Entry 4TLL (X-ray diffraction, 3.59 A resolution); this record covers chains A and B of the 4 polymer chains in the assembly.

[Chain A]
Name: receptor subunit GluN1
Organism: Xenopus laevis
UniProtKB: C0KD18 (C0KD18_XENLA); aligned to UniProt positions 22-828 over residues 22-828 (the alignment contains insertions or deletions, so no single offset holds)
Sequence (823 residues; each row starts with the number of its first residue):
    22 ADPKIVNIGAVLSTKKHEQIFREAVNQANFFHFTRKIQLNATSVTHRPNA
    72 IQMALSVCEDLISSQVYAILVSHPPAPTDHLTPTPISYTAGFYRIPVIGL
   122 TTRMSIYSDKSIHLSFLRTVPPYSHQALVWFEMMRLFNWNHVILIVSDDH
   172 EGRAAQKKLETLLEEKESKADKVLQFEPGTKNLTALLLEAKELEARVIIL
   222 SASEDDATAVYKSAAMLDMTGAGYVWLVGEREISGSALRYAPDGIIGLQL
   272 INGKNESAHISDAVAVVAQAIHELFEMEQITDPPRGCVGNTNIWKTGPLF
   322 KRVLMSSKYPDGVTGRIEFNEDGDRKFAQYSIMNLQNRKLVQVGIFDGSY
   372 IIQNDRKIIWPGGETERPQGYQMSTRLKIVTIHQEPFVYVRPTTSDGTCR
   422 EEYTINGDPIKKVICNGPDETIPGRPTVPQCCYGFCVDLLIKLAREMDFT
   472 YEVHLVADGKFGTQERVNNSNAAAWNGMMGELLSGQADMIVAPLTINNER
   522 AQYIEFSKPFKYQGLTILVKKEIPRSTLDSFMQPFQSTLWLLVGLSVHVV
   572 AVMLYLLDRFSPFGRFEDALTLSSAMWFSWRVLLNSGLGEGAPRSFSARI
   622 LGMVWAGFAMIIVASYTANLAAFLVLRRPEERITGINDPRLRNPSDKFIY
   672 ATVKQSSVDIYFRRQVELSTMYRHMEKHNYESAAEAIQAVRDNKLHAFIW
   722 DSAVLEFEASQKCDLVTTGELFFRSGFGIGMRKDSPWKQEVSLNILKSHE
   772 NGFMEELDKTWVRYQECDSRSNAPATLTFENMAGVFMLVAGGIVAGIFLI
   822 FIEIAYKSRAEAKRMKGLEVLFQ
Disordered / not traced: 22, 582-592, 606-615, 790-810, 832-844
Construct notes: engineered mutation Ala22 (Cys in C0KD18), Phe51 (Lys in C0KD18), Phe52 (Arg in C0KD18), Gln300 (Asn in C0KD18), Gln350 (Asn in C0KD18), Asp368 (Asn in C0KD18), Asp440 (Asn in C0KD18), Asp469 (Asn in C0KD18), Ala493 (Lys in C0KD18), Ala494 (Lys in C0KD18), Ala495 (Glu in C0KD18), Arg602 (Gly610 in C0KD18), Leu609 (Ile617 in C0KD18), Arg648 (Asp656 in C0KD18), Glu761 (Asn769 in C0KD18); insertion (829-837); expression tag (838-844)
Cystine bridges: Cys79-Cys308, Cys420-Cys452, Cys436-Cys453, Cys734-Cys788
Covalently attached groups: N-acetylglucosamine (NAG) linked to Asn61, Asn203, Asn276
Ligand contacts:
  - 1-aminocyclopropanecarboxylic acid (1AC): Phe482, Pro514, Leu515, Thr516, Arg521, Ser677, Ser678, Trp721, Asp722, Phe748
  - QEM (4-[(1R,2S)-3-(4-benzylpiperidin-1-yl)-1-hydroxy-2-methylpropyl]phenol): Tyr109, Thr110, Phe113, Arg115, Lys131, Ser132, Ile133, His134, Leu135

[Chain B]
Name: receptor subunit GluN2B
Organism: Xenopus laevis
UniProtKB: A7XY94 (A7XY94_XENLA); aligned to UniProt positions 20-825 over residues 20-825 (the alignment contains insertions or deletions, so no single offset holds)
Sequence (824 residues; each row starts with the number of its first residue):
    20 SRAYAQKHPNMDIAVILVGTTEEVAIKDVHEKDDFHHLPVTPRVELVTMQ
    70 ESDPKSIITRICDLMSDKKVQGVVFGDDTDQEAIAQILDFISVQTLTPIL
   120 GIHGGSSMIMADKEEASMFFQFGPSIEQQASVMLNIMEEYDWYIFSIVTT
   170 YFPGYQDFENKVRSTIENSFVGWELEEVIHLDMSLDDIDSKIQNQLCKLQ
   220 SPVILLYCTKEEATYIFEVAHSVGLTGYGFTWIVPSLVAGDTDTVPDEFP
   270 TGLISVSYDEWDYDLPARVRDGIAIITTAASTMLSEHNSIPQSKSSCNNI
   320 QESRVYEAHMLKRYLINVTFEGRDLSFSEDGYQMHPKLVIILLNQERKWE
   370 RVGKYKDRSLKMWPVFDLYPNSEEHKDEHLSIVTLEEAPFVIVEDVDPLS
   420 GTCMRNTVPCRKQIRPENRTEEGGNYIKRCCKGFCIDILKKIAKTVKFTY
   470 DLYLVTNGKHGKKINGVWNGMIGEVVTKRAYMAVGSLTINEERSEVVDFS
   520 VPFIETGISVMVSRSNGTVSPSAFLEPFSADVWVMMFVMLLIVSAVAVFV
   570 FEYFSPVGYNGPSFTIGKAIWLLWGLVFNNSLPVQNPKGTTSKIMVSVWA
   620 FFAVIFLASYTANLAAFMIQRRYVDQVSGLSDKKFQRPNDFSPAFRFGTV
   670 PNGSTERNIRNNYLEMHSYMVKFNQRSVQDALLSLKSGKLDAFIYDAAVL
   720 NYMAGRDEGCKLVTIGSGKVFATTGYGIAIQKDSGWKRQVDLAILQLFGD
   770 GEMEELEALWLTGICHNEKNEVMSSQLDIDNMAGVFYMLAAAMALSLITF
   820 IMEHLFYKSRAEAKRMKGLEVLFQ
Disordered / not traced: 20-25, 386-397, 437-442, 536-538, 570-586, 600-609, 790-804, 827-843
Construct notes: engineered mutation Ser20 (Met in A7XY94), Arg21 (Gly in A7XY94), Ala22 (Cys in A7XY94), Glu64 (Ala in A7XY94), Gln69 (Asn in A7XY94), Cys216 (Lys in A7XY94), Asp343 (Asn in A7XY94), Val486 (Thr490 in A7XY94), Leu601 (Val615 in A7XY94), Arg640 (Glu654 in A7XY94), Arg641 (Glu655 in A7XY94); insertion (826-836); expression tag (837-843)
Cystine bridges: Cys81-Cys316, Cys422-Cys449, Cys429-Cys450, Cys729-Cys784
Covalently attached groups: N-acetylglucosamine (NAG) linked to Asn336
Ligand contacts: QEM (4-[(1R,2S)-3-(4-benzylpiperidin-1-yl)-1-hydroxy-2-methylpropyl]phenol): Ala102, Gln105, Ile106, Phe109, Thr169, Tyr170, Phe171, Pro172, Met202, Glu231
Swiss-Prot annotation at these positions:
  - binding site (Zn(2+)): His122, Glu279
  - glycosylation: Asn336 (N-linked (GlcNAc...) asparagine)

[Chain A / chain B interface]
Pairs across the interface (55):
  Asn70(A) with Asn317(B), hydrogen bond (side chain-backbone)
  Ala71(A) with Phe109(B), hydrophobic; Gln113(B)
  Ile72(A) with Ile77(B), hydrophobic; Phe109(B); Gln113(B); Thr114(B); Cys316(B), hydrophobic
  Leu76(A) with Ile77(B), hydrophobic; Thr78(B)
  Cys79(A) with Lys74(B)
  Glu80(A) with Lys74(B)
  Pro106(A) with Phe109(B), hydrophobic
  Phe113(A) with Pro73(B), hydrophobic; Ala102(B), hydrophobic
  Tyr114(A) with Pro73(B)
  Lys131(A) with Tyr170(B); Asp201(B), salt bridge
  Ser132(A) with Tyr170(B); Pro172(B)
  Leu135(A) with Ser203(B)
  Cys308(A) with Asp72(B); Lys74(B)
  Val309(A) with Asp72(B), hydrogen bond (backbone-side chain); Lys74(B); Ser75(B)
  Gly310(A) with Glu70(B); Asp72(B), hydrogen bond (backbone-side chain)
  Asn311(A) with Asp72(B)
  Thr312(A) with Ser71(B); Gln100(B)
  Pro319(A) with Ser203(B); Leu204(B); Asp205(B), hydrogen bond (backbone-backbone)
  Leu320(A) with Asp205(B); Ile207(B), hydrophobic
  Lys322(A) with Ser203(B), hydrogen bond; Leu204(B)
  Arg323(A) with Leu204(B); Asp205(B), hydrogen bond (side chain-backbone); Ile207(B)
  Met326(A) with Leu204(B), hydrophobic
  Ser491(A) with Ser183(B), hydrogen bond (backbone-side chain)
  Phe617(A) with Glu822(B)
  Ser618(A) with Ser815(B); Phe819(B)
  Met631(A) with Thr630(B)
  Ala635(A) with Thr630(B)
  Ala639(A) with Ala634(B), hydrophobic
  Arg649(A) with Glu787(B)
  Glu651(A) with Ile783(B)
  Pro660(A) with Thr781(B); Gly782(B); Ile783(B)
  Tyr693(A) with Phe189(B)
Also at the interface, not in a pair above, chain A (39 interface residues in all): Ala75, Ile621, Val625, Ala627, Pro650, Val687, Ser690
Also at the interface, not in a pair above, chain B (44 interface residues in all): Phe171, Tyr174, Gly191, Met202, Arg424, Phe597, Cys784, Asn786, Lys788, Ala811, Thr818

[Summary]
39 residues of chain A face 44 of chain B across their interface, with 7 hydrogen bonds and 1 salt bridge.
Among the polar pairs are Lys131(A)-Asp201(B), Asn70(A)-Asn317(B) and Val309(A)-Asp72(B). Compound QEM is
bound between chain A and chain B. Chain A binds 1-aminocyclopropanecarboxylic acid.
Chain A is receptor subunit GluN1 and chain B is receptor subunit GluN2B, both from Xenopus laevis; the
structure, Crystal structure of GluN1/GluN2B NMDA receptor, structure 1, was determined by X-ray diffraction
together with 4TLM from the same study.
